Entry 7K4J (X-ray diffraction, 1.94 A resolution); this record covers chains B and E of the 3 polymer chains in the assembly.

[Chain B (and E)]
Molecule: Arginase-1
Source organism: Homo sapiens
Notes: EC 3.5.3.1; chain E of this document is another copy of the same molecule, construct and numbering; everything in this record applies to it too
UniProtKB: P05089 (ARGI1_HUMAN); residue numbers follow UniProt; this construct covers 1-322
Amino-acid sequence (322 residues; each row starts with the number of its first residue):
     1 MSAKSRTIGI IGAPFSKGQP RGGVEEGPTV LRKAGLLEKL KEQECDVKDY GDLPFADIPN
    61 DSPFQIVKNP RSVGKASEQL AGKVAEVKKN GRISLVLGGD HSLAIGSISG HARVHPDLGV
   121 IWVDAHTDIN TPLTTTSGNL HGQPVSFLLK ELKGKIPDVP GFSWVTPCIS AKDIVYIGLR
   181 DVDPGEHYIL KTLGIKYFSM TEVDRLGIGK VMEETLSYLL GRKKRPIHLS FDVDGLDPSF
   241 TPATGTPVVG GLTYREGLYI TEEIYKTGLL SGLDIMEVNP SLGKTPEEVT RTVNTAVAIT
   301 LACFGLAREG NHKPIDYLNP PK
Unresolved in the structure: 1-2, 320-322
Metal / ion sites: Mn2+ site 1: H101, D124, D128, D232 (together with VV1); Mn2+ site 2: D124, H126, D232, D234 (together with VV1)
Small-molecule neighbours: VV1 (3-[(1S,2S,5R)-2-carboxy-3,6-diazabicyclo[3.2.0]heptan-1-yl]propyl-$l3-oxidanyl-bis(oxidanyl)boranuide): H101, D124, H126, D128, N130, T135, S137, N139, H141, G142, D181, D183, E186, D232, D234, T246, E277
What the authors report for this chain:
  - binding site for VV1: D181, D183

[Chain B / chain E interface]
Residue-residue contacts - 47 pairs, chain B then chain E:
  T134(B) with Y317(E)
  L152(B) with L318(E), hydrophobic
  K155(B) with L318(E)
  L179(B) with R308(E)
  R180(B) with R308(E)
  D181(B) with R308(E)
  V182(B) with E309(E); G310(E)
  P184(B) with N311(E); H312(E); Y317(E), hydrophobic
  G185(B) with Y317(E)
  H187(B) with E309(E), salt bridge; G310(E), hydrogen bond (side chain-backbone); N311(E); H312(E), hydrogen bond
  Y188(B) with H312(E); I315(E); D316(E), hydrogen bond; Y317(E), hydrophobic; L318(E), hydrophobic
  I189(B) with L318(E), hydrophobic
  K191(B) with E309(E)
  Y197(B) with E309(E), hydrogen bond
  S199(B) with E309(E)
  M200(B) with R255(E); R308(E)
  T201(B) with Y259(E); E262(E), hydrogen bond; R308(E), hydrogen bond
  V203(B) with R255(E)
  D204(B) with I208(E); G209(E); R255(E), salt bridge; Y259(E); R308(E), salt bridge
  R205(B) with G209(E); Y259(E), hydrogen bond; E263(E), salt bridge; K266(E)
  V249(B) with Y254(E), hydrophobic
  G250(B) with Y254(E); R255(E)
  G251(B) with R255(E), hydrogen bond (backbone-side chain)
  L252(B) with R255(E)
  T253(B) with R255(E)
  E256(B) with R255(E), salt bridge
Interface residues without a listed pair, chain B (29 interface residues in all): D183, L190, E202
Interface residues without a listed pair, chain E (18 interface residues in all): E256

[In short]
29 residues of chain B face 18 of chain E across their interface; the contacts include 8 hydrogen bonds and 5
salt bridges. Among the polar pairs are H187(B)-E309(E), D204(B)-R255(E) and D204(B)-R308(E). Chain B binds
compound VV1. The paper reports a binding site for VV1 at D181(B) and D183(B).
Chain B and chain E are both Arginase-1 (Homo sapiens); the structure, Human Arginase 1 in complex with
compound 51, was determined by X-ray diffraction (same publication as 7K4K).
